Entry 7UIZ (electron microscopy, 3.24 A resolution); this record covers chains M and N of the 14 polymer chains in the assembly.

== Chain M (and N) ==
Name: ATP-dependent Clp protease proteolytic subunit
From: Escherichia coli
Notes: EC 3.4.21.92; chain N of this document is another copy of the same molecule, construct and numbering; everything in this record applies to it too
Reference sequence: A0A0K4NM46 (A0A0K4NM46_ECOLX); residues 1-193 here correspond to UniProt positions 15-207 (UniProt number = residue number + 14)
Amino-acid sequence (201 residues; each row starts with the number of its first residue):
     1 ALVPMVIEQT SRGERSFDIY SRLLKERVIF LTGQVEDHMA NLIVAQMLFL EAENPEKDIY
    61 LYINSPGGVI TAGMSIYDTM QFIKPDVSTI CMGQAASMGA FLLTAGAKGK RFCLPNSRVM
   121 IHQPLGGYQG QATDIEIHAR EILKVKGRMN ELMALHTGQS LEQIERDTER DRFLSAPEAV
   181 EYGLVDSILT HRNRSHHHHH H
Not modelled in the structure: 1, 192-201
Construct notes: expression tag (194-201)

== How chain M and chain N interact ==
Pairs across the interface (43; chain M residue first):
  D18(M) with L2(N)
  S21(M) with M5(N), hydrogen bond (side chain-backbone)
  L24(M) with P4(N), hydrophobic; V6(N), hydrophobic
  D37(M) with T32(N), hydrogen bond (backbone-side chain); N64(N)
  N41(M) with Y20(N); F30(N); L31(N); T32(N); N64(N)
  L42(M) with V3(N), hydrophobic; Y20(N)
  V44(M) with F30(N), hydrophobic; M92(N), hydrophobic
  A45(M) with I19(N), hydrophobic; L23(N), hydrophobic
  Q46(M) with P4(N); I19(N)
  L48(M) with F30(N), hydrophobic; Y62(N)
  F49(M) with V6(N), hydrophobic; I19(N), hydrophobic; R22(N)
  E53(M) with R22(N), salt bridge
  T71(M) with Q94(N)
  M74(M) with N116(N)
  S75(M) with N64(N), hydrogen bond; M92(N)
  Y77(M) with N116(N)
  D78(M) with M92(N); L114(N); N116(N), hydrogen bond
  F82(M) with L114(N), hydrophobic; H191(N)
  I137(M) with D171(N); R172(N); F173(N), hydrophobic
  H138(M) with F173(N)
  E141(M) with R118(N), salt bridge; F173(N)
  V145(M) with R118(N)
  L152(M) with N116(N)
Other interface residues (no listed pair), chain M (30 interface residues in all): V3, R12, F17, H38, T133, R140, R148
Other interface residues (no listed pair), chain N (30 interface residues in all): I7, E14, V28, P66, P115, S117, R170

== Overview ==
The chain M/chain N interface involves 30 residues from each chain, with 4 hydrogen bonds and 2 salt bridges.
Polar pairs include E53(M)-R22(N), E141(M)-R118(N) and S21(M)-M5(N).
Both chains are ATP-dependent Clp protease proteolytic subunit (Escherichia coli). Entry 7UIZ (ClpAP complex
bound to ClpS N-terminal extension, class IIc) was determined by electron microscopy together with 7UIV, 7UIW,
7UIX, 7UJ0 and 7UIY from the same study.
